Entry 7ML2 (electron microscopy, 3.40 A resolution); this record covers chains T and 7 of the 30 polymer chains in the assembly.

[Chain T]
Molecule: template strand DNA
Sequence (56 nucleotides; each row starts with the number of its first residue):
   109 TGTATGTACA ACCGAATTCG CGACATTGAA ATTTTATATA CGCGCCTTTT TTTTTT

[Chain 7]
Protein: General transcription and DNA repair factor IIH helicase subunit XPB
Organism: Saccharomyces cerevisiae
Notes: EC 3.6.4.12
UniProt: Q00578 (RAD25_YEAST); residues 1-843 here = UniProt positions 1-843
Chain sequence (843 residues; each row starts with the number of its first residue):
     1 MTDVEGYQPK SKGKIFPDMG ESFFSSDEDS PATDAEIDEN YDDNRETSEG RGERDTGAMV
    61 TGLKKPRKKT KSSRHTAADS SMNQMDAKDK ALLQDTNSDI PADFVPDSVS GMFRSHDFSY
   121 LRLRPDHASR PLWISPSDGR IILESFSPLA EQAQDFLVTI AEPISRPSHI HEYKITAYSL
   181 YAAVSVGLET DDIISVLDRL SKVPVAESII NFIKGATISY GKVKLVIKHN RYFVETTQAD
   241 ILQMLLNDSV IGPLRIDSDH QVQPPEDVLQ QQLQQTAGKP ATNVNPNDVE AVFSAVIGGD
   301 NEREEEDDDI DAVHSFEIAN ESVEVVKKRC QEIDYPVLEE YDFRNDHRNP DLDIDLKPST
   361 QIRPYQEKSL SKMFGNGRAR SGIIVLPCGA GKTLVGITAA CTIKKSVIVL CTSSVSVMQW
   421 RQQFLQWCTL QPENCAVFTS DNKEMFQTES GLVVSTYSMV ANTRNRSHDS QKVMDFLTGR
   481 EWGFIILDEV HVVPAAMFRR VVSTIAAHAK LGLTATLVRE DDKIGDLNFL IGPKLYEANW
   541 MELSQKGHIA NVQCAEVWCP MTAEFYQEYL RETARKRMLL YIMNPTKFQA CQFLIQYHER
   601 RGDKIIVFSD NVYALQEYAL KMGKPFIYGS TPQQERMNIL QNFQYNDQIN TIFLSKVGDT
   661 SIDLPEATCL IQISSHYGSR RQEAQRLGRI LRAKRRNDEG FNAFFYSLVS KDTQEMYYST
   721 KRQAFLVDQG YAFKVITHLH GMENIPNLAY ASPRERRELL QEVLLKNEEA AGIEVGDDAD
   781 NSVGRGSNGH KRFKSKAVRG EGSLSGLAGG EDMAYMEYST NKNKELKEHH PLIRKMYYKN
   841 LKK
Unresolved in the structure: 1-100, 270-301, 767-843
UniProt features mapped onto this chain:
  - motif: Lys64 to His75 (Nuclear localization signal), Asp488 to His491 (DEAH box)
  - binding site (ATP): Leu386 to Thr393
  - modified residue: Ser752 (Phosphoserine)
  - natural variant: Trp427 (W427L: In suppressor mutant)
  - mutagenesis: Lys392 (K392R: Lethal in vivo. Defective in translation in vitro), Glu489 (E489Q: Loss of DNA translocase function of TFHII), Val798 to Lys843 (Increased UV sensitivity)

[Interface between chain T and chain 7]
Residue-residue contacts (25; chain T residue first):
  DT113(T) - Arg464(7)  base contact
  DT113(T) - Thr660(7)  phosphate contact
  DT113(T) - Ser661(7)  phosphate contact
  DG114(T) - Ser413(7)  phosphate contact
  DG114(T) - Val415(7)  phosphate contact
  DG114(T) - Ser458(7)  hydrogen bond to the phosphate
  DG114(T) - Arg464(7)  hydrogen bond to the base
  DG114(T) - Arg466(7)  base contact
  DT115(T) - Ser413(7)  phosphate contact
  DT115(T) - Ser414(7)  hydrogen bond to the phosphate
  DT115(T) - Thr439(7)  phosphate contact
  DT115(T) - Ser440(7)  phosphate contact
  DT115(T) - Asp441(7)  sugar contact
  DT115(T) - Thr456(7)  phosphate contact
  DT115(T) - Ser458(7)  hydrogen bond to the phosphate
  DT115(T) - Arg464(7)  sugar contact
  DT115(T) - Arg466(7)  phosphate contact
  DA116(T) - Thr439(7)  phosphate contact
  DA116(T) - Ser440(7)  hydrogen bond to the phosphate
  DA116(T) - Asp441(7)  hydrogen bond to the phosphate
  DA116(T) - Arg466(7)  phosphate contact
  DA116(T) - Ser467(7)  phosphate contact
  DC117(T) - Asp441(7)  base contact
  DC117(T) - Arg466(7)  phosphate contact
  DC117(T) - Ser467(7)  hydrogen bond to the phosphate
Also at the interface, not in a pair above, chain T (6 interface residues in all): DA112

[Overview]
6 residues of chain T face 13 of chain 7 across their interface; the contacts include 7 hydrogen bonds. Among
the polar pairs are DG114(T)-Arg464(7), DG114(T)-Ser458(7) and DT115(T)-Ser414(7). From UniProt: 8 ATP-binding
residues and 4 mutagenesis sites on chain 7.
Chain T is template strand DNA and chain 7 is General transcription and DNA repair factor IIH helicase subunit
XPB (Saccharomyces cerevisiae); the structure, RNA polymerase II pre-initiation complex (PIC3), was determined
by electron microscopy together with 7MEI, 7MK9, 7MKA, 7ML0, 7ML1, 7ML3 and 7ML4 from the same study.
